Entry 3VED (X-ray diffraction, 2.50 A resolution); this record covers chains A and B of the 3 polymer chains in the assembly.

Chain A (and B):
Protein: DypB
Organism: Rhodococcus jostii
Notes: EC 1.11.1.-; chain B of this document is another copy of the same molecule, construct and numbering; everything in this record applies to it too
UniProtKB: Q0SE24 (Q0SE24_RHOSR); residue numbers follow UniProt; this construct covers 1-350
Amino-acid sequence (353 residues; row label = number of the first residue in the row; numbers below 1 keep their minus sign (Gly-2 is residue -2)):
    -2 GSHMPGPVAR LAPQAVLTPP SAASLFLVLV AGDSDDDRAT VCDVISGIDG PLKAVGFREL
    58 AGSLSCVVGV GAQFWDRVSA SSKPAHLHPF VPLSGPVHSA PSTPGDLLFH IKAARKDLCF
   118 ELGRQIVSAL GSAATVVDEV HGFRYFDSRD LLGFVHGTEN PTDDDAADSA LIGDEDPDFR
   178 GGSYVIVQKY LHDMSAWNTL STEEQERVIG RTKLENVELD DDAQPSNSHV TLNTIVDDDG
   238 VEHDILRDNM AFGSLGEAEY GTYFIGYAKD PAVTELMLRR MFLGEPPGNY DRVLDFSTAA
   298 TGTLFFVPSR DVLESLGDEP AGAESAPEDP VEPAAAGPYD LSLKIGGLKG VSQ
Unresolved in the structure: -2 to 5, 314-350 (chain B: -2 to 5, 315-350)
Differences from the reference sequence: expression tag (-2 to 0); engineered mutation His153 (Asp in Q0SE24)
Ion coordination: heme Fe near His226 (its only coordinating residue here)
Ligand contacts: heme (HEM): Asp147, Leu149, Phe151, Val152, His153, Gly154, Thr155, Glu156, Gln185, Tyr187, His189, Ile206, Arg208, Glu215, His226, Val227, Asn230, Thr231, Ile242, Arg244, Thr259, Phe261, Thr271, Met274, Leu275, Met278, Val290, Ser294
What the authors report for this chain:
  - binding site for chloride ion: His153, Arg244, Asn246
  - conformationally variable residues: Asn246
  - mutagenesis - D153H: decreased catalytic activity
  - catalytic residues: Arg244

How chain A and chain B interact:
Pairs across the interface (46):
  Leu22(A) - Leu252(B)  hydrophobic
  Arg55(A) - Phe143(B)
  Arg112(A) - Phe143(B)
  Lys113(A) - Phe140(B)
  Asp114(A) - Arg141(B)
  Asp114(A) - Tyr142(B)
  Asp114(A) - Phe143(B)  hydrogen bond (side chain-backbone)
  Leu115(A) - Phe143(B)  hydrophobic
  Phe117(A) - Phe140(B)  hydrophobic
  Phe117(A) - Gly250(B)
  Phe117(A) - Leu252(B)  hydrophobic
  Phe117(A) - Tyr257(B)  hydrophobic
  Glu118(A) - Tyr142(B)  hydrogen bond
  Gly120(A) - Leu252(B)
  Arg121(A) - Tyr142(B)  hydrogen bond
  Arg121(A) - Met191(B)
  Arg121(A) - Leu252(B)
  Arg121(A) - Tyr257(B)
  Val133(A) - Gly253(B)
  Glu136(A) - Ser251(B)  hydrogen bond
  Glu136(A) - Leu252(B)  hydrogen bond (side chain-backbone)
  Glu136(A) - Gly253(B)  hydrogen bond (side chain-backbone)
  Phe140(A) - Lys113(B)
  Phe140(A) - Phe117(B)  hydrophobic
  Arg141(A) - Asp114(B)
  Tyr142(A) - Asp114(B)
  Tyr142(A) - Glu118(B)  hydrogen bond
  Tyr142(A) - Arg121(B)  hydrogen bond
  Phe143(A) - Arg55(B)
  Phe143(A) - Arg112(B)
  Phe143(A) - Asp114(B)  hydrogen bond (backbone-side chain)
  Phe143(A) - Leu115(B)  hydrophobic
  Phe143(A) - Glu118(B)
  Leu148(A) - Phe117(B)  hydrophobic
  Met191(A) - Arg121(B)
  Gly250(A) - Phe117(B)
  Ser251(A) - Glu136(B)  hydrogen bond
  Leu252(A) - Leu22(B)  hydrophobic
  Leu252(A) - Phe117(B)  hydrophobic
  Leu252(A) - Gly120(B)
  Leu252(A) - Arg121(B)
  Leu252(A) - Glu136(B)  hydrogen bond (backbone-side chain)
  Gly253(A) - Val133(B)
  Gly253(A) - Glu136(B)  hydrogen bond (backbone-side chain)
  Tyr257(A) - Phe117(B)  hydrophobic
  Tyr257(A) - Arg121(B)
Interface residues without a listed pair, chain A (27 interface residues in all): Leu24, Val124, His138, Glu254
Interface residues without a listed pair, chain B (28 interface residues in all): Leu24, Val52, Val124, His138, Leu148, Glu254

Summary:
27 residues of chain A and 28 residues of chain B are in contact, with 12 hydrogen bonds. Polar contacts
include Asp114(A)-Phe143(B), Glu118(A)-Tyr142(B) and Arg121(A)-Tyr142(B). Chain A binds heme. The paper
reports the catalytic residue Arg244(A); D153H of chain A reduces catalytic activity.
Chain A and chain B are both DypB (Rhodococcus jostii); the structure, Rhodococcus jostii RHA1 DypB D153H
variant in complex with heme, was determined by X-ray diffraction (same publication as 3VEC, 3VEE, 3VEF and
3VEG).
